Entry 2NXM (X-ray diffraction, 2.25 A resolution); this record covers chains B and P of the 3 polymer chains in the assembly.

== Chain B ==
Molecule: Protease retropepsin
From: HIV-1 M:B_ARV2/SF2
Notes: EC 3.4.23.16
UniProtKB: O38732 (O38732_9HIV1); numbering as in UniProt (aligned over 1-99)
Sequence (99 residues; numbered 1 to 99; the number before each row is that of its first residue):
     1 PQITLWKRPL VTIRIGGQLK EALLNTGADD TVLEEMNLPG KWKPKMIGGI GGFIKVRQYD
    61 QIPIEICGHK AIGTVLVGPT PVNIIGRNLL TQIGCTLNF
Differences from the reference sequence: engineered mutation Lys7 (Gln in O38732), Asn25 (Asp in O38732)

== Chain P ==
Molecule: Analogue of RT-RH pol protease substrate peptide
Notes: fragment: decapeptide fragment; engineered mutation(s): EP3Q
Sequence (10 residues; numbered 1 to 10; the number before each row is that of its first residue):
     1 GAQTFYVDGA
Disordered / not traced: 1, 10

== Chain B / chain P interface ==
Contacting residue pairs (23):
  Arg8(B) with Gln3(P); Phe5(P)
  Leu23(B) with Phe5(P), hydrophobic
  Asn25(B) with Phe5(P), hydrogen bond (side chain-backbone)
  Gly27(B) with Tyr6(P); Val7(P), hydrogen bond (backbone-backbone)
  Ala28(B) with Val7(P)
  Asp29(B) with Val7(P), hydrogen bond (backbone-backbone); Asp8(P); Gly9(P), hydrogen bond (side chain-backbone)
  Asp30(B) with Gly9(P)
  Val32(B) with Val7(P), hydrophobic
  Lys45(B) with Gly9(P), hydrogen bond (side chain-backbone)
  Ile47(B) with Asp8(P)
  Gly48(B) with Tyr6(P); Val7(P); Asp8(P), hydrogen bond (backbone-backbone)
  Gly49(B) with Tyr6(P)
  Ile50(B) with Tyr6(P), hydrophobic
  Pro81(B) with Phe5(P), hydrophobic
  Val82(B) with Phe5(P), hydrophobic
  Ile84(B) with Phe5(P), hydrophobic; Val7(P), hydrophobic
Also at the interface, not in a pair above, chain B (17 interface residues in all): Phe53
Also at the interface, not in a pair above, chain P (7 interface residues in all): Thr4

== Summary ==
Chain B and chain P form an interface of 17 and 7 residues respectively; the contacts include 6 hydrogen
bonds. Polar contacts include Asn25(B)-Phe5(P), Asp29(B)-Gly9(P) and Lys45(B)-Gly9(P).
Here chain B is Protease retropepsin (HIV-1 M:B_ARV2/SF2) and chain P is Analogue of RT-RH pol protease
substrate peptide. Entry 2NXM (Structure of HIV-1 protease D25N complexed with the rt-rh analogue peptide
GLY-ALA-GLN-THR-PHE*TYR-VAL-ASP-GLY-ALA) was determined by X-ray diffraction (same publication as 2NXD and
2NXL).
